3O9X - chains B and F of the 4 polymer chains in the assembly; structure by X-ray diffraction, 2.10 A resolution.

[Chain B]
Molecule: Uncharacterized HTH-type transcriptional regulator ygiT
Source organism: Escherichia coli
Reference sequence: Q46864 (YGIT_ECOLI); numbering as in UniProt (aligned over 1-131)
Sequence (133 residues; row label = number of the first residue in the row; numbers below 1 keep their minus sign (Gly-1 is residue -1)):
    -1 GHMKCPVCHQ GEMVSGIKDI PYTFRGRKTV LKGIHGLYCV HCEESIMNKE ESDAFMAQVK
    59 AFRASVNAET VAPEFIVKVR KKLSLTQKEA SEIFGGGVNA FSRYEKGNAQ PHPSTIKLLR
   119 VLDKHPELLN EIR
Disordered / not traced: -1
Differences from the reference sequence: expression tag (-1 to 0)
Metal / ion sites: Zn2+: Cys3, Cys6, Cys37, Cys40
Swiss-Prot annotation at these positions:
  - DNA-binding region: Gln85 to Lys104 (H-T-H motif)
  - binding site (Zn(2+)): Cys3, Cys6, Cys37, Cys40
  - mutagenesis: Arg61 (R61A/D: Decreases DNA-binding, decreases thermostability of MqsR-MqsA complex), Asn97 to Arg101 (Abolishes DNA-binding, including binding to the rpoS promoter), Asn97 (N97A: 50-fold reduction in DNA-binding), Arg101 (R101A: 10-fold reduction in DNA-binding)
Reported in the primary citation:
  - binding site for the 26-nt DNA strand: Phe22, Arg23, Lys58, Arg61, Arg78, Lys79, Thr84, Gln85, Lys86, Gly94, Gly95, Val96, Asn97 to Lys104, Ala107, Gln108, His110
  - specificity-determining residues: Asn97, Arg101
  - binding site for the 26-nt DNA strand (chain F): Asn97, Ser100, His110
  - mutagenesis - N97A (40.1 +/- 7.3 nm), R101A (7.5 +/- 4.5 nm): decreased binding to the 26-nt DNA strand
  - mutagenesis - N97A/R101A: abolished binding to the 26-nt DNA strand

[Chain F]
Molecule: 26-nt DNA strand
Sequence (26 nucleotides; row label = number of the first residue in the row):
     1 TGTAATTAAC CTTTTAGGTT ATAACT

[Interface between chain B and chain F]
Pairs across the interface (15; chain B residue first):
  Arg23(B) - DG17(F)  salt bridge to the phosphate
  Arg78(B) - DT6(F)  salt bridge to the phosphate
  Thr84(B) - DA5(F)  phosphate contact
  Thr84(B) - DT6(F)  phosphate contact
  Gln85(B) - DT6(F)  hydrogen bond to the phosphate
  Gln85(B) - DT7(F)  hydrogen bond to the phosphate
  Asn97(B) - DT7(F)  base contact
  Asn97(B) - DA8(F)  base contact
  Asn97(B) - DA9(F)  base contact
  Ser100(B) - DT6(F)  sugar contact
  Ser100(B) - DT7(F)  hydrogen bond to the phosphate
  Lys104(B) - DT7(F)  phosphate contact
  Lys104(B) - DA8(F)  phosphate contact
  His110(B) - DA16(F)  salt bridge to the phosphate
  Pro111(B) - DG17(F)  phosphate contact
Also at the interface, not in a pair above, chain B (12 interface residues in all): Lys58, Arg101, Asn106
Also at the interface, not in a pair above, chain F (8 interface residues in all): DC10

[Overview]
12 residues of chain B face 8 of chain F across their interface; the contacts include 3 hydrogen bonds and 3
salt bridges. Polar contacts include Gln85(B)-DT6(F), Gln85(B)-DT7(F) and Ser100(B)-DT7(F). The paper reports
a binding site for the 26-nt DNA strand at Phe22(B), Arg23(B) and Lys58(B) among others; N97A and R101A of
chain B reduce binding to the 26-nt DNA strand.
Chain B is Uncharacterized HTH-type transcriptional regulator ygiT (Escherichia coli) and chain F is a 26-nt
DNA strand; the structure, Structure of the E. coli antitoxin MqsA (YgiT/b3021) in complex with its gene
promoter, was determined by X-ray diffraction.
